PDB entry 9FDV | X-ray diffraction, 1.99 A resolution | chains B and D of the 4 polymer chains in the assembly

Chain B (and D):
Molecule: NADH-quinone oxidoreductase subunit F
Organism: Aquifex aeolicus VF5
Notes: chain D of this document is another copy of the same molecule, construct and numbering; everything in this record applies to it too
Reference sequence: O66841 (NUOF_AQUAE); residue numbers follow UniProt; this construct covers 1-426
Amino-acid sequence (434 residues; numbered 1 to 434; the number before each row is that of its first residue):
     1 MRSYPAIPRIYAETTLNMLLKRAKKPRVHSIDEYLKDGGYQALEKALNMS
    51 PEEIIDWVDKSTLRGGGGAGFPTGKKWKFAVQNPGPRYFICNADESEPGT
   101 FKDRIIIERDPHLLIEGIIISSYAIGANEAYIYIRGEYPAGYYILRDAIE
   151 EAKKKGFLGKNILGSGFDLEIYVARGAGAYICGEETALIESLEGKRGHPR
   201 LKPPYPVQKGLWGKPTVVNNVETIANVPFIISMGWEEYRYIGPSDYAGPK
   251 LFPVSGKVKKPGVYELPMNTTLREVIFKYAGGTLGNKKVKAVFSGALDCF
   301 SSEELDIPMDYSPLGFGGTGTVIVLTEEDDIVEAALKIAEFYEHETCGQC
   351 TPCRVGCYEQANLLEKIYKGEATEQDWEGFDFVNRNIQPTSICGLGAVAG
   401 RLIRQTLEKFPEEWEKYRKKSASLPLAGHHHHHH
Disordered / not traced: 1, 421-434 (chain D: 1-2, 421-434)
Sequence notes: engineered mutation G66 (Arg in O66841); expression tag (427-434)
Metal / ion sites: Na+ site 1 near E44 (its only coordinating residue here); Na+ site 2 near E53 (its only coordinating residue here); Na+ site 3: D94, A179; Na+ site 4 near E108 (its only coordinating residue here); Na+ site 5 near E129 (its only coordinating residue here); Na+ site 6: E137 (shared with 2 residues of chain A); Na+ site 7 near I171 (its only coordinating residue here); Na+ site 8: G178, E345; Na+ site 9: P261 (shared with 1 residue of chain A); 4Fe-4S cluster Fe: C347, C350, C353, C393; Na+ site 10 near E412 (its only coordinating residue here)
Ligand contacts:
  - FNR (1-deoxy-1-(7,8-dimethyl-2,4-dioxo-3,4-dihydro-2H-benzo[g]pteridin-1-id-10(5h)-yl)-5-O-phosphonato-D-ribitol): G65, G66, G67, G68, A69, F71, K76, N92, D94, E95, S96, Y180, I181, G183, E184, E185, V218, N219, N220, T223, G394, L395
  - 4Fe-4S cluster (SF4): I181, P199, T346, C347, G348, Q349, C350, C353, S391, I392, C393, L395, G396
UniProt features mapped onto this chain:
  - binding site (NAD(+)): G65, G67 to G74
  - binding site (FMN): G176 to T223
  - binding site ([4Fe-4S] cluster): C347, C350, C353, C393

How chain B and chain D interact:
Contacting residue pairs (6):
  R9(B) - K154(D)
  R9(B) - K155(D)  hydrogen bond (side chain-backbone)
  R9(B) - F157(D)
  R9(B) - L163(D)
  Y11(B) - K154(D)
  R27(B) - K160(D)
Other interface residues (no listed pair), chain B (4 interface residues in all): P26
Other interface residues (no listed pair), chain D (7 interface residues in all): K153, G156

Overview:
The interface between chain B and chain D involves 4 residues on one side and 7 on the other; the contacts
include 1 hydrogen bond. The hydrogen-bonded pair is R9(B)-K155(D). Bound to chain B: 4Fe-4S cluster and
compound FNR.
Chain B and chain D are both NADH-quinone oxidoreductase subunit F (Aquifex aeolicus VF5); the structure,
Crystal Structure of reduced NuoEF variant R66G(NuoF) from Aquifex aeolicus, was determined by X-ray
diffraction (same publication as 9FDJ, 9FDK, 9FE0, 9FE5, 9FE7, 9FE8 and 6 further entries).
